Entry 1KIL (X-ray diffraction, 2.30 A resolution); this record covers chains B and E of the 5 polymer chains in the assembly.

# Chain B
Name: Syntaxin SNARE motif short
From: Rattus norvegicus
Notes: fragment: SNARE motif (191-253)
UniProt: P32851 (STX1A_RAT); residues 192-250 here = UniProt positions 192-250
Amino-acid sequence (62 residues; row label = number of the first residue in the row):
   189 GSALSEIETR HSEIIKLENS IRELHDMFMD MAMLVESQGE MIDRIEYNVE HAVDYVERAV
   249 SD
Disordered / not traced: 189-191

# Chain E
Name: Complexin I SNARE-complex binding region
From: Rattus norvegicus
Notes: fragment: Complexin (residues 26-83)
UniProt: P63041 (CPLX1_RAT); residues 32-72 here = UniProt positions 32-72
Amino-acid sequence (49 residues; row label = number of the first residue in the row):
    24 GSKDPDAAKK EEERQEALRQ AEEERKAKYA KMEAEREVMR QGIRDKYGI
Disordered / not traced: 24-31
Curated features (UniProtKB/Swiss-Prot):
  - region: Arg-48 to Tyr-70 (Interaction with the SNARE complex)

# Interface between chain B and chain E
Residue-residue contacts (10):
  Asp-214(B) / Lys-69(E)  salt bridge
  Asp-214(B) / Tyr-70(E)  hydrogen bond (backbone-side chain)
  Met-215(B) / Tyr-70(E)  hydrogen bond (backbone-side chain)
  Asp-218(B) / Ile-66(E)
  Asp-218(B) / Lys-69(E)  salt bridge
  Asp-218(B) / Tyr-70(E)  hydrogen bond
  Leu-222(B) / Met-62(E)  hydrophobic
  Ser-225(B) / Arg-59(E)  hydrogen bond
  Met-229(B) / Arg-59(E)
  Arg-232(B) / Tyr-52(E)
Interface residues without a listed pair, chain B (8 interface residues in all): Gln-226
Interface features reported in the paper:
  - residue pairs: Asp-218(B)/Tyr-70(E) (hydrogen bond), Asp-218(B)/Lys-69(E) (salt bridge)
  - interface residues, chain B: Asp-214(B), Met-215(B), Leu-222(B), Met-229(B)
  - interface residues, chain E: Arg-48(E)

# In short
8 residues of chain B and 6 residues of chain E are in contact, with 4 hydrogen bonds and 2 salt bridges.
Polar pairs include Asp-214(B)/Lys-69(E), Asp-218(B)/Lys-69(E) and Asp-214(B)/Tyr-70(E). The paper describes a
hydrogen bond between Asp-218(B) and Tyr-70(E); a salt bridge between Asp-218(B) and Lys-69(E). From the
paper: interface residues Asp-214(B), Met-215(B) and Arg-48(E) among others.
Here chain B is Syntaxin SNARE motif short and chain E is Complexin I SNARE-complex binding region, both from
Rattus norvegicus. Entry 1KIL (Three-dimensional structure of the complexin/SNARE complex) was determined by
X-ray diffraction.
